8BQ6 - chains A and H of the 67 polymer chains in the assembly; structure by electron microscopy, 2.80 A resolution.

[Chain A]
Protein: NADH-ubiquinone oxidoreductase chain 3
Organism: Arabidopsis thaliana
Notes: EC 7.1.1.2
UniProtKB: P92533 (NU3M_ARATH); numbering as in UniProt (aligned over 1-119)
Sequence (119 residues; row label = number of the first residue in the row):
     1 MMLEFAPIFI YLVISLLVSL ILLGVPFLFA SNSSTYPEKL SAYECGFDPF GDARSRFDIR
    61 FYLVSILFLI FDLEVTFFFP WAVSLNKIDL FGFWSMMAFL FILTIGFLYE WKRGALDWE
Not modelled in the structure: 30-54
Modified positions: Met-1 (N-formylmethionine; FME)
Residues lining bound ligands: Ubiquinone-9 (UQ9): Ile-21, Leu-22, Val-25

[Chain H]
Protein: NADH-ubiquinone oxidoreductase chain 1
Organism: Arabidopsis thaliana
Notes: EC 7.1.1.2
UniProtKB: B5TM92 (B5TM92_ARATH); numbering as in UniProt (aligned over 1-325)
Sequence (325 residues; each row starts with the number of its first residue):
     1 MYIAVPAEIL GIILPLLLGV AFLVLAERKV MAFVQRRKGP DVVGSFGLLQ PLADGLKLIL
    61 KEPISPSSAN FFLFRMAPVA TFMLSLVAWA VVPFDYGMVL SDLNIGLLYL FAISSLGVYG
   121 IIIAGRSSNS KYAFLGALRS AAQMVSYEVS IGLILITVLI CVGSCNLSEI VMAQKQIWFG
   181 IPLFPVLVMF FISCLAETNR APFDLPEAEA ELVAGYNVEY SSMGFALFFL GEYANMILMS
   241 GLCTLFFLGG WLPILDLPIF KKIPGSIWFS IKVLFFLFLY IWVRAAFPRY RYDQLMGLGW
   301 KVFLPLSLAW VVSVSGLLVT FQWLP
Not modelled in the structure: 1
Residues lining bound ligands: Ubiquinone-9 (UQ9): Leu-17, Ala-21, Val-24, Arg-28, Pro-51, Leu-52, Asp-54, Gly-55, Leu-56, Leu-58, Ile-59, Phe-225, Ala-226, Phe-229, Leu-230

[How chain A and chain H interact]
Pairs across the interface - 79 pairs, chain A then chain H:
  Leu-3(A) / Tyr-2(H)
  Glu-4(A) / Leu-100(H)
  Glu-4(A) / Ser-101(H)  hydrogen bond (backbone-side chain)
  Glu-4(A) / Asp-102(H)  hydrogen bond (side chain-backbone)
  Phe-5(A) / Leu-103(H)  hydrophobic
  Ala-6(A) / Tyr-2(H)
  Pro-7(A) / Ile-9(H)
  Pro-7(A) / Leu-100(H)  hydrophobic
  Ile-8(A) / Ala-90(H)  hydrophobic
  Ile-8(A) / Ser-101(H)
  Ile-8(A) / Leu-103(H)  hydrophobic
  Ile-8(A) / Tyr-109(H)
  Ile-10(A) / Ile-9(H)  hydrophobic
  Tyr-11(A) / Ile-9(H)
  Tyr-11(A) / Ile-12(H)
  Tyr-11(A) / Ile-13(H)
  Tyr-11(A) / Leu-86(H)  hydrogen bond (side chain-backbone)
  Tyr-11(A) / Val-87(H)  hydrophobic
  Tyr-11(A) / Trp-89(H)
  Tyr-11(A) / Leu-100(H)  hydrophobic
  Leu-12(A) / Val-87(H)  hydrophobic
  Ile-14(A) / Ile-9(H)  hydrophobic
  Ile-14(A) / Leu-10(H)  hydrophobic
  Ser-15(A) / Ile-13(H)
  Ser-15(A) / Met-83(H)
  Leu-16(A) / Met-83(H)  hydrophobic
  Ser-19(A) / Val-79(H)
  Ser-19(A) / Phe-82(H)
  Leu-22(A) / Met-223(H)
  Leu-22(A) / Leu-227(H)  hydrophobic
  Leu-23(A) / Arg-75(H)
  Leu-23(A) / Val-79(H)  hydrophobic
  Leu-23(A) / Met-223(H)
  Leu-23(A) / Gly-224(H)
  Pro-26(A) / Ile-59(H)
  Pro-26(A) / Pro-63(H)
  Pro-26(A) / Met-223(H)  hydrophobic
  Phe-27(A) / Pro-63(H)  hydrophobic
  Phe-27(A) / Arg-75(H)
  Phe-61(A) / Leu-138(H)
  Phe-61(A) / Tyr-292(H)
  Val-64(A) / Ser-146(H)
  Val-64(A) / Trp-300(H)  hydrophobic
  Leu-67(A) / Trp-300(H)  hydrophobic
  Phe-68(A) / Val-145(H)
  Phe-68(A) / Val-149(H)  hydrophobic
  Phe-68(A) / Trp-300(H)
  Phe-71(A) / Val-149(H)  hydrophobic
  Phe-71(A) / Leu-304(H)  hydrophobic
  Asp-72(A) / Phe-111(H)
  Glu-74(A) / Leu-308(H)
  Val-75(A) / Phe-111(H)  hydrophobic
  Phe-78(A) / Leu-153(H)  hydrophobic
  Phe-78(A) / Ile-156(H)  hydrophobic
  Phe-78(A) / Val-311(H)  hydrophobic
  Phe-79(A) / Leu-108(H)  hydrophobic
  Phe-79(A) / Ile-156(H)  hydrophobic
  Phe-79(A) / Leu-159(H)  hydrophobic
  Phe-79(A) / Cys-165(H)  hydrophobic
  Trp-81(A) / Ile-160(H)  hydrophobic
  Trp-81(A) / Ser-315(H)
  Ala-82(A) / Leu-159(H)  hydrophobic
  Ala-82(A) / Ile-160(H)  hydrophobic
  Val-83(A) / Leu-159(H)  hydrophobic
  Leu-85(A) / Ile-160(H)  hydrophobic
  Leu-85(A) / Leu-324(H)
  Asn-86(A) / Pro-325(H)
  Leu-90(A) / Val-319(H)  hydrophobic
  Phe-93(A) / Ser-315(H)
  Phe-93(A) / Gly-316(H)
  Phe-107(A) / Trp-300(H)
  Trp-111(A) / Lys-301(H)
  Leu-116(A) / Trp-300(H)  hydrophobic
  Leu-116(A) / Lys-301(H)  hydrogen bond (backbone-side chain)
  Asp-117(A) / Lys-301(H)  salt bridge
  Trp-118(A) / Tyr-292(H)  hydrophobic
  Trp-118(A) / Asp-293(H)
  Trp-118(A) / Met-296(H)
  Glu-119(A) / Asp-293(H)
Other interface residues (no listed pair), chain A (44 interface residues in all): Val-18, Met-97, Leu-100, Thr-104
Other interface residues (no listed pair), chain H (64 interface residues in all): Val-5, Pro-6, Leu-17, Lys-61, Val-91, Ile-105, Leu-107, Arg-139, Ala-142, Glu-148, Gly-152, Gly-163, Ser-164, Ser-222, Gly-297, Pro-305, Val-312

[Overview]
44 residues of chain A and 64 residues of chain H are in contact, with 4 hydrogen bonds and 1 salt bridge.
Polar pairs include Asp-117(A)/Lys-301(H), Glu-4(A)/Ser-101(H) and Glu-4(A)/Asp-102(H). Ubiquinone-9 is bound
between chain A and chain H.
Here chain A is NADH-ubiquinone oxidoreductase chain 3 and chain H is NADH-ubiquinone oxidoreductase chain 1,
both from Arabidopsis thaliana. Entry 8BQ6 (Cryo-EM structure of the Arabidopsis thaliana I+III2 supercomplex
(Complete conformation 2 composition)) was determined by electron microscopy together with 8BED, 8BEE, 8BEF,
8BEH, 8BEL, 8BEP, 8BPX and 8BQ5 from the same study.
